9DFR - chain A; structure by X-ray diffraction, 1.90 A resolution.

== Chain A ==
Molecule: Protein mono-ADP-ribosyltransferase PARP4
From: Homo sapiens
Notes: EC 2.4.2.-
Reference sequence: Q9UKK3 (PARP4_HUMAN); residues 1-100 here = UniProt positions 1-100
Amino-acid sequence (100 residues; each row starts with the number of its first residue):
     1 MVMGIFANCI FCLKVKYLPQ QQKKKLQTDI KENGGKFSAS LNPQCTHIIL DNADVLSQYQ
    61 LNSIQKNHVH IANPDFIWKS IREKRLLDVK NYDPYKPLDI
Unresolved in the structure: 1-3, 97-100
Construct notes: engineered mutation Ala39 (Phe in Q9UKK3)
UniProt features mapped onto this chain:
  - motif: Pro19 to Lys25 (Nuclear localization signal)
What the authors report for this chain:
  - conformationally variable residues (side-chain flip): Lys23
  - mutagenesis - K23Q/K24Q (60.0 degC +/- 0.7 deg), K31Q (58 degC +/- 1 deg): increased stability

== Overview ==
The paper reports that K23Q/K24Q and K31Q increase stability; conformational variability at Lys23.
Chain A is Protein mono-ADP-ribosyltransferase PARP4 (Homo sapiens); the structure, PARP4 BRCT domain F39A
mutant, was determined by X-ray diffraction, deposited together with 9DEV, 9DFO, 9DFP and 9DFQ.
